7KZT - chains C and L of the 19 polymer chains in the assembly; structure by electron microscopy, 4.20 A resolution (low resolution: residue-level contacts below are approximate; hydrogen-bond / salt-bridge calls are withheld).

[Chain C]
Protein: Fanconi anemia group C protein
From: Homo sapiens
UniProtKB: Q00597 (FANCC_HUMAN); numbering as in UniProt (aligned over 1-558)
Amino-acid sequence (583 residues; each row starts with the number of its first residue; numbers below 1 keep their minus sign (Met-24 is residue -24)):
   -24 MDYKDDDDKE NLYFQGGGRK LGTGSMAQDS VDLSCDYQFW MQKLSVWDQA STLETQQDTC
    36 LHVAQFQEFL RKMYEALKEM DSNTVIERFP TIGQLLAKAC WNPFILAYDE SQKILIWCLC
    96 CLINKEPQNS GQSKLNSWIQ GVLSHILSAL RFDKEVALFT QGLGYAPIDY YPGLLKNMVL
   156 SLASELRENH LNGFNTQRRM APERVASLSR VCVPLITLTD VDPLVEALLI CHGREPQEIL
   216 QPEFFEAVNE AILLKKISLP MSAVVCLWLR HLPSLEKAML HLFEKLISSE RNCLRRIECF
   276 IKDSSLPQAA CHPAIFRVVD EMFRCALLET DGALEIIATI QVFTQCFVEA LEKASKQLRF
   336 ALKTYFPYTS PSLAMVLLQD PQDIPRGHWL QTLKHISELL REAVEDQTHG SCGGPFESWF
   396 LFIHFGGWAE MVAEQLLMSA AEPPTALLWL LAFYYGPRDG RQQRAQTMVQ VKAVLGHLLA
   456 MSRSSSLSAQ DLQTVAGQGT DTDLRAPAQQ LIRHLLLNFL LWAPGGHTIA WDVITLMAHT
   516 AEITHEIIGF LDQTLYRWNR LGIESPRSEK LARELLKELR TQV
Disordered / not traced: -24 to 0, 473-480
Sequence notes: initiating methionine (-24); expression tag (-23 to 0)

[Chain L]
Protein: E3 ubiquitin-protein ligase FANCL
From: Homo sapiens
Notes: EC 2.3.2.27
UniProtKB: Q9NW38 (FANCL_HUMAN); residues 1-375 here = UniProt positions 1-375
Amino-acid sequence (394 residues; each row starts with the number of its first residue; numbers below 1 keep their minus sign (Met-18 is residue -18)):
   -18 MDYKDDDDKE NLYFQGGGRM AVTEASLLRQ CPLLLPQNRS KTVYEGFISA QGRDFHLRIV
    42 LPEDLQLKNA RLLCSWQLRT ILSGYHRIVQ QRMQHSPDLM SFMMELKMLL EVALKNRQEL
   102 YALPPPPQFY SSLIEEIGTL GWDKLVYADT CFSTIKLKAE DASGREHLIT LKLKAKYPAE
   162 SPDYFVDFPV PFCASWTPQS SLISIYSQFL AAIESLKAFW DVMDEIDEKT WVLEPEKPPR
   222 SATARRIALG NNVSINIEVD PRHPTMLPEC FFLGADHVVK PLGIKLSRNI HLWDPENSVL
   282 QNLKDVLEID FPARAILEKS DFTMDCGICY AYQLDGTIPD QVCDNSQCGQ PFHQICLYEW
   342 LRGLLTSRQS FNIIFGECPY CSKPITLKMS GRKH
Disordered / not traced: -18 to 0, 371-375
Sequence notes: initiating methionine (-18); expression tag (-17 to 0)
Ion coordination: Zn2+ site 1: Cys307, Cys310, His334, Cys337; Zn2+ site 2: Cys324, Cys329, Cys359, Cys362
Curated features (UniProtKB/Swiss-Prot):
  - zinc finger: Cys307 to Ser363 (RING-type)
  - binding site (Zn(2+)): Cys307, Cys310, Cys324, Cys329, His334, Cys337, Cys359, Cys362
  - modified residue: Ala2 (N-acetylalanine)
  - mutagenesis: Val127 to Tyr128 (No effect on interaction with FANCI and FANCD2), Leu149 (L149A: No effect on interaction with FANCI and FANCD2; when associated with A-166), Tyr158 to Pro159 (Abolishes UBE2T charging), Phe166 (F166A: Does not affect interaction with FANCI and FANCD2; when associated with A-149), Trp212 to Leu214 (Impairs interaction with FANCI and FANCD2), Leu248 (L248A: Impairs interaction with FANCI and FANCD2; when associated with A-252, A-254 and A-265), Phe252 (F252A: Impairs interaction with FANCI and FANCD2; when associated with A-248, A-254 and A-265), Leu254 (L254A: Impairs interaction with FANCI and FANCD2; when associated with A-248, A-252 and A-265), Ile265 (I265A: Impairs interaction with FANCI and FANCD2; when associated with A-248, A-252 and A-254), Cys307 (C307A: Abolishes ubiquitin ligase activity), Ile309 (I309A: Loss of interaction with UBE2T), Cys310 (C310A: Abolishes ubiquitin ligase activity), 3 further mutagenesis entries in UniProt

[Interface between chain C and chain L]
Contacting residue pairs (47):
  Arg162(C) - Glu340(L)
  Glu163(C) - Tyr339(L)
  Glu163(C) - Arg343(L)
  Leu166(C) - Glu340(L)
  Leu166(C) - Arg343(L)
  Leu166(C) - Gly344(L)
  Asn167(C) - Arg343(L)
  Asn167(C) - Gly344(L)
  Gly168(C) - Gly344(L)
  Phe169(C) - Gly344(L)
  Phe169(C) - Leu346(L)
  Asn170(C) - Arg343(L)
  Asn170(C) - Gly344(L)
  Asn170(C) - Leu345(L)
  Asn170(C) - Leu346(L)
  Thr171(C) - Leu346(L)
  Gln172(C) - Gln350(L)
  Lys331(C) - Leu254(L)
  Gln332(C) - Arg227(L)
  Gln332(C) - Leu254(L)
  Gln332(C) - Asp306(L)
  Gln332(C) - Tyr311(L)
  Leu333(C) - Tyr311(L)
  Arg334(C) - Phe252(L)
  Ala336(C) - Glu239(L)
  Ala336(C) - Glu250(L)
  Leu337(C) - Glu250(L)
  Lys338(C) - Glu239(L)
  Lys338(C) - Val240(L)
  Pro346(C) - Asp241(L)
  Ser347(C) - Met247(L)
  Ser347(C) - Leu248(L)
  Met350(C) - Leu248(L)
  Met350(C) - Pro249(L)
  Met350(C) - Glu250(L)
  Met350(C) - Cys251(L)
  Gln354(C) - Gly264(L)
  Gln354(C) - Leu267(L)
  Gln354(C) - Ser268(L)
  Asp358(C) - Arg269(L)
  Ile359(C) - Ser268(L)
  Pro360(C) - Arg269(L)
  Gln366(C) - His272(L)
  His370(C) - Ile271(L)
  His370(C) - His272(L)
  Gly385(C) - Arg243(L)
  Gly385(C) - His244(L)
Other interface residues (no listed pair), chain C (30 interface residues in all): Phe335, Ser345, Val351, His384
Other interface residues (no listed pair), chain L (32 interface residues in all): Thr224, Ile265, Trp274, Leu342

[In short]
30 residues of chain C face 32 of chain L across their interface. Cys307(L), Cys310(L), His334(L) and
Cys337(L) coordinate Zn2+ site 1. Cys324(L), Cys329(L), Cys359(L) and Cys362(L) coordinate Zn2+ site 2.
Curated annotation (UniProt) lists 8 Zn2+-binding residues and 19 mutagenesis sites on chain L.
Here chain C is Fanconi anemia group C protein and chain L is E3 ubiquitin-protein ligase FANCL, both from
Homo sapiens. Entry 7KZT (Structure of the human fanconi anaemia Core-UBE2T-ID-DNA complex in intermediate
state) was determined by electron microscopy, deposited together with 7KZP, 7KZQ, 7KZR, 7KZS and 7KZV.
